PDB entry 7UWH | electron microscopy, 3.10 A resolution | chains J and R of the 9 polymer chains in the assembly

Chain J:
Name: DNA-directed RNA polymerase subunit beta'
Organism: Escherichia coli
Notes: EC 2.7.7.6
UniProtKB: P0A8T7 (RPOC_ECOLI); numbering as in UniProt (aligned over 1-1407)
Amino-acid sequence (1407 residues; row label = number of the first residue in the row):
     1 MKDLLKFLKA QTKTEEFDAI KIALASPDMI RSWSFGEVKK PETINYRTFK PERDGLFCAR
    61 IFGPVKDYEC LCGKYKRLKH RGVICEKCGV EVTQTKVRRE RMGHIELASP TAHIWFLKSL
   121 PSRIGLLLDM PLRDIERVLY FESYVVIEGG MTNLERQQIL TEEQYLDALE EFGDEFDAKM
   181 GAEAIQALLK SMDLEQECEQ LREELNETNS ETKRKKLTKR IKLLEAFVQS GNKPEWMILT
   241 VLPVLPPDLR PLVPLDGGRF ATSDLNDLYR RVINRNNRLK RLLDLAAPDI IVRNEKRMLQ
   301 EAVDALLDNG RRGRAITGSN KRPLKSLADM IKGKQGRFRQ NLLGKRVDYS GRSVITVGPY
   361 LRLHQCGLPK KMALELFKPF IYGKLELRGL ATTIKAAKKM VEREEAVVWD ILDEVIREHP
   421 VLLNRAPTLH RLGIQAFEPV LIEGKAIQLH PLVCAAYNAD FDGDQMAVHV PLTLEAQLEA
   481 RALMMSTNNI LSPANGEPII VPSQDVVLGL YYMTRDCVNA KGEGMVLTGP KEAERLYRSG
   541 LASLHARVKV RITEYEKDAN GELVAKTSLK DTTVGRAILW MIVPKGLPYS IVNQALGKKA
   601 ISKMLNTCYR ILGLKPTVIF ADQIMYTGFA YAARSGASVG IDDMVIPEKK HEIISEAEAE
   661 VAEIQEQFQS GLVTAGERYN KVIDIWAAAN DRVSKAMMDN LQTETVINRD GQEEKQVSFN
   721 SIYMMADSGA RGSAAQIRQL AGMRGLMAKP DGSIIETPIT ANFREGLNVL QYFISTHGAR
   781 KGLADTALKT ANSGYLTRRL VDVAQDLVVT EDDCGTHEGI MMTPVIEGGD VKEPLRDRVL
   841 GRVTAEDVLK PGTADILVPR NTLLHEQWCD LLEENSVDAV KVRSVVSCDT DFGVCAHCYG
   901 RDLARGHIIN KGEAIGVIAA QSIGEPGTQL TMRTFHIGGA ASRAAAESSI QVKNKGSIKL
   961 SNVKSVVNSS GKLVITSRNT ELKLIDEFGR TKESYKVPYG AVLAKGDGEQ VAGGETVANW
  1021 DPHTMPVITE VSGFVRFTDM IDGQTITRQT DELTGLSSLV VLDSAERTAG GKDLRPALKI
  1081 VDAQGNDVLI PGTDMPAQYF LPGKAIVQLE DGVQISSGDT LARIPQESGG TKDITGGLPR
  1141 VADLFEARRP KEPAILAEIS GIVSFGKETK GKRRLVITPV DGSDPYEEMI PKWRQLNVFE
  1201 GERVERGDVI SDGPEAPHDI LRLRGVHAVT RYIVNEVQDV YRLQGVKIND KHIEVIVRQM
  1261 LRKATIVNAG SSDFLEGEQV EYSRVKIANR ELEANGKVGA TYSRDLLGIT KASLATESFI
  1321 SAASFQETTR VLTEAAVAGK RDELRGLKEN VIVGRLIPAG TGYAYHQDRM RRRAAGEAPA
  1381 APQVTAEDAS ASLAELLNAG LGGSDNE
Disordered / not traced: 1-15, 934-947, 1082-1096, 1127-1133, 1180-1183, 1374-1407
Bound ions: Zn2+ site 1: Cys70, Cys72, Cys85, Cys88; Mg2+: Asp460, Asp462, Asp464 (shared with A20(R) of chain R); Zn2+ site 2: Cys814, Cys888, Cys895, Cys898
Curated features (UniProtKB/Swiss-Prot):
  - binding site (Zn(2+)): Cys70, Cys72, Cys85, Cys88, Cys814, Cys888, Cys895, Cys898
  - binding site (Mg(2+)): Asp460, Asp462, Asp464
  - modified residue: Lys983 (N6-acetyllysine)
  - mutagenesis: Gln504 (Q504P: Resistant to antibiotics salinamide A and B), Asn690 (N690D: Resistant to antibiotics salinamide A and B), Met697 (M697V: Resistant to antibiotics salinamide A and B), Ala735 (A735T: Resistant to antibiotics salinamide A and B), Arg738 (R738C/H/P/S: Resistant to antibiotics salinamide A and B), Ala748 (A748E: Resistant to antibiotics salinamide A and B), Pro758 (P758S/T: Resistant to antibiotics salinamide A and B), Phe763 (F763C: Resistant to antibiotics salinamide A and B), Ser775 (S775A: Resistant to antibiotics salinamide A and B), Ala779 (A779T/V: Resistant to antibiotics salinamide A and B), Arg780 (R780C: Resistant to antibiotics salinamide A and B), Gly782 (G782A/C: Resistant to antibiotics salinamide A and B), 1 further mutagenesis entry in UniProt
From the paper describing this entry:
  - conformationally variable residues (domain motion): Glu195 to Glu207

Chain R:
Molecule: 18-nt RNA strand
Sequence (18 nucleotides; row label = number of the first residue in the row):
     3 AUUCAAAGCG GAGAGGUA
Disordered / not traced: 3-10
Bound ions: Mg2+: A20 (shared with Asp460(J), Asp462(J), Asp464(J) of chain J)

Chain J / chain R interface:
Pairs across the interface (8):
  Val253(J) - G12(R)  base contact
  Leu255(J) - G12(R)  base contact
  Ala261(J) - G12(R)  base contact
  Arg322(J) - A14(R)  hydrogen bond to the sugar
  Arg425(J) - A20(R)  hydrogen bond to the sugar
  Asp462(J) - A20(R)  phosphate contact
  Gly463(J) - U19(R)  sugar contact
  Asp464(J) - A20(R)  hydrogen bond to the sugar
Interface residues without a listed pair, chain J (11 interface residues in all): Lys325, Ala426, Asp460
Interface residues without a listed pair, chain R (5 interface residues in all): G13

In short:
The interface between chain J and chain R involves 11 residues on one side and 5 on the other, with 3 hydrogen
bonds. Polar pairs include Arg322(J)-A14(R), Arg425(J)-A20(R) and Asp464(J)-A20(R). UniProt lists 8
Zn2+-binding residues, 3 Mg2+-binding residues and 13 mutagenesis sites on chain J. From the paper:
conformational variability at Glu195(J).
Here chain J is DNA-directed RNA polymerase subunit beta' (Escherichia coli) and chain R is an 18-nt RNA
strand. Entry 7UWH (CryoEM Structure of E. coli Transcription-Coupled Ribonucleotide Excision Repair (TC-RER)
complex bound to ribonucleotide substrate) was determined by electron microscopy together with 7UWE from the
same study.
